7N5C - chains C and E of the 5 polymer chains in the assembly; structure by X-ray diffraction, 1.87 A resolution.

Chain C:
Protein: peptide from Polymerase acidic protein
Reference sequence: O89752 (PA_I97A1); residues 1-10 here correspond to UniProt positions 224-233 (UniProt number = residue number + 223)
Amino-acid sequence (10 residues; numbered 1 to 10; the number before each row is that of its first residue):
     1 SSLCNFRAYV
Differences from the reference sequence: engineered mutation Cys4 (Glu227 in O89752)

Chain E:
Protein: Fusion protein of T cell receptor beta, variable 29 and Human nkt tcr beta chain
Organism: Mus musculus
Reference sequence: chimeric construct of A0A0G2LB96, K7N5M4: residues 1-107 from A0A0G2LB96 (A0A0G2LB96_MOUSE) positions 20-113 (offset varies); residues 111-253 from K7N5M4 positions 107-249 (UniProt number = residue number - 4)
Amino-acid sequence (240 residues; each row starts with the number of its first residue; note: 13 numbers in that range are skipped by the numbering (no residue carries them; nothing is unmodelled there)):
     1 DMKVTQMPRY LIKRMGENVL LECGQDMSH
    37 ETMYWYRQDP GLGLQLIYIS YD
    63 VDSNSEGDIP
    74 KGYRVSRK
    83 KREHFSLILD SAKTNQTSVY FCASSFGREQ YFGPGTRLTV LEDLKNVFPP EVAVFEPSEA
   143 EISHTQKATL VCLATGFYPD HVELSWWVNG KEVHSGVCTD PQPLKEQPAL NDSRYALSSR
   203 LRVSATFWQN PRNHFRCQVQ FYGLSENDEW TQDRAKPVTQ IVSAEAWGRA D
Differences from the reference sequence: linker (108-110); conflict Leu123 (Thr119 in K7N5M4)
Disulfide bonds: Cys23-Cys104, Cys154-Cys219

Interface between chain C and chain E:
Contacting residue pairs (5; chain C residue first):
  Phe6(C) with Gly109(E)
  Arg7(C) with Gly109(E), hydrogen bond (side chain-backbone); Arg110(E), hydrogen bond (side chain-backbone)
  Ala8(C) with Phe108(E)
  Tyr9(C) with Glu37(E)
Also at the interface, not in a pair above, chain C (5 interface residues in all): Val10
Also at the interface, not in a pair above, chain E (6 interface residues in all): Thr38, Tyr57

Overview:
The interface between chain C and chain E involves 5 residues on one side and 6 on the other; the contacts
include 2 hydrogen bonds. Among the polar pairs are Arg7(C)-Gly109(E) and Arg7(C)-Arg110(E).
Here chain C is peptide from Polymerase acidic protein and chain E is Fusion protein of T cell receptor beta,
variable 29 and Human nkt tcr beta chain (Mus musculus). Entry 7N5C (6218 TCR in complex with H2Db PA with an
engineered TCR-pMHC disulfide bond) was determined by X-ray diffraction, deposited together with 7N4K, 7N5P
and 7N5Q.
